Entry 1M4T (X-ray diffraction, 1.77 A resolution); this record covers chains A and B of the 4 polymer chains in the assembly.

[Chain A (and B)]
Name: Acetyl-CoA acetyltransferase
Organism: Zoogloea ramigera
Notes: EC 2.3.1.9; engineered mutation(s): Cys89 butyrylated; chain B of this document is another copy of the same molecule, construct and numbering; everything in this record applies to it too
UniProtKB: P07097 (THIL_ZOORA); the construct has insertions or renumbered stretches relative to UniProt, so the offset changes along the chain: 1-9 = UniProt 1-9; 11-392 = UniProt 10-391
Sequence (392 residues; row label = number of the first residue in the row):
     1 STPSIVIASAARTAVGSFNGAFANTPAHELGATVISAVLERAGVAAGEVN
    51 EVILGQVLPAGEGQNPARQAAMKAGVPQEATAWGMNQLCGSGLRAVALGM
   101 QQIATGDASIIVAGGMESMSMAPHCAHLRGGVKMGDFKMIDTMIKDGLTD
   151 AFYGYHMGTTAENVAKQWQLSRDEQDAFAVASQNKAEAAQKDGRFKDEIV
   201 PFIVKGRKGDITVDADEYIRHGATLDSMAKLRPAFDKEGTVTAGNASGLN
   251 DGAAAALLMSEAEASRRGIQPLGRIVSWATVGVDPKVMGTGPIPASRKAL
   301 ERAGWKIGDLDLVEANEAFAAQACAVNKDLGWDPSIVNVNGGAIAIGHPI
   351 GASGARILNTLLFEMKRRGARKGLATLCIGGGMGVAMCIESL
Unresolved in the structure: 1-2
Modified positions: C89 (s-butyryl-cystein; CY4)
Sequence notes: insertion (10); modified residue (89); conflict R129 (Ala128 in P07097)

[Interface between chain A and chain B]
Pairs across the interface (147):
  F18(A) with R129(B)
  N19(A) with R129(B)
  N24(A) with H127(B)
  E51(A) with R94(B), salt bridge; T280(B)
  A60(A) with D146(B)
  G61(A) with K145(B); D146(B), hydrogen bond (backbone-side chain)
  E62(A) with D146(B), hydrogen bond (backbone-side chain)
  G63(A) with K145(B); D146(B), hydrogen bond (backbone-side chain)
  Q64(A) with L88(B); K145(B); D146(B); G147(B), hydrogen bond (side chain-backbone); L148(B); T149(B); D150(B); M157(B); G380(B); G381(B)
  N65(A) with N86(B); L88(B); M383(B)
  R68(A) with F152(B); V283(B), hydrogen bond (side chain-backbone); G381(B), hydrogen bond (side chain-backbone); G382(B), hydrogen bond (side chain-backbone)
  Q69(A) with A151(B); F152(B)
  M72(A) with F152(B), hydrophobic; P285(B), hydrophobic
  Q78(A) with G282(B); V283(B), hydrogen bond (backbone-backbone); D284(B), hydrogen bond
  E79(A) with V281(B); G282(B), hydrogen bond (backbone-backbone)
  A80(A) with G282(B)
  T81(A) with T280(B); V281(B); G282(B); M383(B)
  A82(A) with Q87(B); M383(B)
  W83(A) with M85(B), hydrophobic; N86(B); Q87(B); R94(B); L98(B), hydrophobic
  G84(A) with M85(B); N86(B), hydrogen bond (backbone-backbone)
  M85(A) with W83(B), hydrophobic; G84(B); M85(B), hydrophobic
  N86(A) with N65(B); W83(B); G84(B), hydrogen bond (backbone-backbone)
  Q87(A) with A82(B); W83(B)
  L88(A) with Q64(B); N65(B)
  R94(A) with E51(B), salt bridge; W83(B); Q102(B), hydrogen bond
  L98(A) with W83(B), hydrophobic; Q102(B)
  Q101(A) with Q101(B); Q102(B), hydrogen bond; T105(B), hydrogen bond; D107(B), hydrogen bond
  Q102(A) with R94(B), hydrogen bond; L98(B); Q101(B), hydrogen bond; W278(B)
  T105(A) with Q101(B), hydrogen bond
  D107(A) with Q101(B), hydrogen bond; W278(B), hydrogen bond; R302(B), salt bridge
  M119(A) with R129(B)
  S120(A) with H127(B), hydrogen bond (backbone-side chain); R129(B), hydrogen bond (backbone-side chain)
  M121(A) with H127(B)
  A122(A) with H127(B); R129(B), hydrogen bond (backbone-side chain)
  P123(A) with C125(B), hydrophobic; A126(B); H127(B)
  H124(A) with C125(B); A126(B), hydrogen bond (backbone-backbone)
  C125(A) with P123(B), hydrophobic; H124(B); C125(B), hydrophobic
  A126(A) with P123(B); H124(B), hydrogen bond (backbone-backbone)
  H127(A) with N24(B); S120(B), hydrogen bond (side chain-backbone); M121(B); A122(B); P123(B)
  R129(A) with F18(B); N19(B); M119(B); S120(B), hydrogen bond (side chain-backbone); A122(B), hydrogen bond (side chain-backbone); D141(B), salt bridge; M143(B)
  M139(A) with M139(B), hydrophobic
  D141(A) with R129(B), salt bridge
  M143(A) with R129(B)
  K145(A) with G61(B); G63(B); Q64(B)
  D146(A) with A60(B); G61(B), hydrogen bond (side chain-backbone); E62(B), hydrogen bond (side chain-backbone); G63(B), hydrogen bond (side chain-backbone); Q64(B)
  G147(A) with Q64(B), hydrogen bond (backbone-side chain)
  L148(A) with Q64(B)
  T149(A) with Q64(B)
  D150(A) with Q64(B)
  A151(A) with Q69(B)
  F152(A) with R68(B); Q69(B); M72(B), hydrophobic
  M157(A) with Q64(B), hydrogen bond
  W278(A) with Q102(B); D107(B), hydrogen bond
  T280(A) with E51(B); T81(B)
  V281(A) with E79(B); T81(B)
  G282(A) with Q78(B); E79(B), hydrogen bond (backbone-backbone); A80(B); T81(B)
  V283(A) with R68(B), hydrogen bond (backbone-side chain); Q78(B), hydrogen bond (backbone-backbone)
  D284(A) with Q78(B)
  R302(A) with D107(B), salt bridge
  G380(A) with Q64(B)
  G381(A) with Q64(B); R68(B), hydrogen bond (backbone-side chain)
  G382(A) with R68(B), hydrogen bond (backbone-side chain)
  M383(A) with N65(B); T81(B); A82(B)
Other interface residues (no listed pair), chain A (70 interface residues in all): A23, P59, C89, A104, G106, L128, P285
Other interface residues (no listed pair), chain B (69 interface residues in all): A23, P59, C89, A104, L128

[In short]
The interface between chain A and chain B involves 70 residues on one side and 69 on the other, with 40
hydrogen bonds and 6 salt bridges. Polar pairs include E51(A)-R94(B), D107(A)-R302(B) and R129(A)-D141(B).
Both chains are Acetyl-CoA acetyltransferase (Zoogloea ramigera). Entry 1M4T (Biosynthetic thiolase, Cys89
butyrylated) was determined by X-ray diffraction together with 1M1O, 1M1T, 1M3K, 1M3Z and 1M4S from the same
study.
